8SKI - chains A and T of the 3 polymer chains in the assembly; structure by X-ray diffraction, 2.16 A resolution.

Chain A:
Protein: DNA polymerase eta
From: Homo sapiens
Notes: EC 2.7.7.7
UniProtKB: Q9Y253 (POLH_HUMAN); numbering as in UniProt (aligned over 1-432)
Amino-acid sequence (432 residues; each row starts with the number of its first residue):
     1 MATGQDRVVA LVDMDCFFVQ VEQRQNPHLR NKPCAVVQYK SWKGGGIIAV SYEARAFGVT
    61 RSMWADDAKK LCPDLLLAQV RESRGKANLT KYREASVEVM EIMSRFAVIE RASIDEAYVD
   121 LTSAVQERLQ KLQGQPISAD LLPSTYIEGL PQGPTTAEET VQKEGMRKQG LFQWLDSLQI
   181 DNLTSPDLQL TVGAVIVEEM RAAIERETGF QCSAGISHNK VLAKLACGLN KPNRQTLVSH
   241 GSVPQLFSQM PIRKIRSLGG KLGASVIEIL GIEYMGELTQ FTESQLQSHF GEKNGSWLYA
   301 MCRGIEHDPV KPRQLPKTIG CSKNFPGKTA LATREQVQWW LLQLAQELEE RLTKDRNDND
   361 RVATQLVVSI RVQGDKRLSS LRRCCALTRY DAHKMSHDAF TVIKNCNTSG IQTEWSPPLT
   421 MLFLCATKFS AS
Disordered / not traced: 1, 155-159
Metal / ion sites: Ca2+: Asp13, Met14, Asp115 (together with 5-FdUTP)
Small-molecule neighbours: 5-FdUTP (B7P; 2'-deoxy-5-fluorouridine 5'-(tetrahydrogen triphosphate)): Asp13, Met14, Asp15, Cys16, Phe17, Phe18, Ile48, Ala49, Tyr52, Arg55, Arg61, Ile114, Asp115, Glu116, Lys231
Swiss-Prot annotation at these positions:
  - binding site (Mg(2+)): Asp13, Met14, Asp115, Glu116
  - binding site (Mn(2+)): Asp13, Met14, Asp115, Glu116
  - binding site (a 2'-deoxyribonucleoside 5'-triphosphate): Arg61
  - natural variant: Val37 (deletion: In XPV), Leu75 (deletion: In XPV), Arg93 (R93P: In XPV), Arg111 (R111H: In XPV), Thr122 (T122P: In XPV), Gly153 (G153D: In a breast cancer sample), Thr191 (T191P: In XPV), Gly263 (G263V: In XPV), Val266 (V266D: In XPV), Gly295 (G295R: In XPV), Arg361 (R361S: In XPV)
  - mutagenesis: Tyr52 (Y52A/F: Reduces DNA polymerase activity; Y52E: Reduces DNA polymerase activity. Increases fidelity of replication and reduces translesion bypass), Arg61 (R61A: Reduces enzymatic activity by two-thirds), Ser62 (S62G: Increased DNA polymerase activity and translesion bypass compared to wild-type), Ala68 (A68S/V: Severe reduction in thymine dimer translesion bypass), Asn324 to Pro326 (Reduces binding to chromatin and to monoubiquitinated PCNA. Abolishes binding to monoubiquitinated PCNA; when associated with 705-E--H-713 Del)

Chain T:
Molecule: 12-nt DNA strand
Sequence (12 nucleotides; numbered 1 to 12; the number before each row is that of its first residue):
     1 CATICTCACA CT
Disordered / not traced: 1-2

How chain A and chain T interact:
Contacting residue pairs (34):
  Gln38(A) with DI4(T), hydrogen bond to the sugar
  Tyr39(A) with DI4(T), phosphate contact; DC5(T), hydrogen bond to the phosphate
  Gly46(A) with DT3(T), base contact
  Ile47(A) with DT3(T), hydrogen bond to the base
  Ile48(A) with DT3(T), base contact
  Arg61(A) with DT3(T), base contact
  Ser62(A) with DT3(T), hydrogen bond to the base
  Trp64(A) with DT3(T), phosphate contact; DI4(T), phosphate contact
  Lys86(A) with DT6(T), salt bridge to the phosphate
  Arg93(A) with DT6(T), salt bridge to the phosphate; DC7(T), salt bridge to the phosphate
  Lys293(A) with DA10(T), hydrogen bond to the phosphate; DC11(T), salt bridge to the phosphate
  Lys311(A) with DC9(T), phosphate contact
  Arg313(A) with DC9(T), salt bridge to the phosphate
  Pro316(A) with DA8(T), phosphate contact
  Lys317(A) with DA8(T), hydrogen bond to the phosphate; DC9(T), salt bridge to the phosphate
  Thr318(A) with DC7(T), sugar contact; DA8(T), hydrogen bond to the phosphate
  Ile319(A) with DC7(T), phosphate contact
  Gly320(A) with DT6(T), sugar contact; DC7(T), hydrogen bond to the phosphate
  Cys321(A) with DT6(T), phosphate contact
  Ser322(A) with DC5(T), sugar contact; DT6(T), hydrogen bond to the phosphate
  Lys323(A) with DC5(T), salt bridge to the phosphate
  Asn324(A) with DI4(T), sugar contact; DC5(T), hydrogen bond to the phosphate
  Arg351(A) with DT6(T), salt bridge to the phosphate; DC7(T), salt bridge to the phosphate
  Leu378(A) with DT6(T), base contact
Other interface residues (no listed pair), chain A (31 interface residues in all): Met63, Ala87, Leu89, Arg111, Leu315, Pro326, Glu347

Summary:
31 residues of chain A and 9 residues of chain T are in contact; the contacts include 10 hydrogen bonds and 9
salt bridges. Polar pairs include Ile47(A)-DT3(T), Ser62(A)-DT3(T) and Gln38(A)-DI4(T). Chain A binds 5-FdUTP.
Chain A is DNA polymerase eta (Homo sapiens) and chain T is a 12-nt DNA strand; the structure, Crystal
structure of human DNA polymerase eta incorporating 5F-dUTP across HX, was determined by X-ray diffraction.
